8TET - chains E and F of the 24 polymer chains in the assembly; structure by electron microscopy, 4.26 A resolution (low resolution: residue-level contacts below are approximate; hydrogen-bond / salt-bridge calls are withheld).

Chain E (and F):
Protein: Capsid vertex component 2
Organism: Human herpesvirus 5 strain AD169
Notes: chain F of this document is another copy of the same molecule, construct and numbering; everything in this record applies to it too
Reference sequence: P16726 (CVC2_HCMVA); residues 1-642 here = UniProt positions 1-642
Chain sequence (642 residues; row label = number of the first residue in the row):
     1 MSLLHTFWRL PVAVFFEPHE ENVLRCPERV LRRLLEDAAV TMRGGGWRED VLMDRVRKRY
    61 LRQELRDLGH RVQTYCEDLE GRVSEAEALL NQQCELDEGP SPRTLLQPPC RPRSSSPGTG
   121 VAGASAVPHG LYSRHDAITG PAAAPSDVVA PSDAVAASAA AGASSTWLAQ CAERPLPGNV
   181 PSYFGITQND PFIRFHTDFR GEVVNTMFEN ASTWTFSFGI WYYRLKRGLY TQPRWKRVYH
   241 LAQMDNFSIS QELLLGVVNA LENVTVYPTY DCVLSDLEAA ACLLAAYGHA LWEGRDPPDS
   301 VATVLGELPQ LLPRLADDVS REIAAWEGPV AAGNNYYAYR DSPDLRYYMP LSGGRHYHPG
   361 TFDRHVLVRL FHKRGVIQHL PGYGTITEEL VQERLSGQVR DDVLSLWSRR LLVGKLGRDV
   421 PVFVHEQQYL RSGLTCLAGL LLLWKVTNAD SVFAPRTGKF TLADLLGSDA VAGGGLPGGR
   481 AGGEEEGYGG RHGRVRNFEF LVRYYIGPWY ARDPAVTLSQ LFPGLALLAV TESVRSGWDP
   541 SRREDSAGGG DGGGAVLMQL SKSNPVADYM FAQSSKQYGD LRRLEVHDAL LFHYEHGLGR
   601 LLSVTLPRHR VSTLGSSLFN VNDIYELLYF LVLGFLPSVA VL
Unresolved in the structure: 1-11, 97-642 (chain F: 1, 46-53, 96-642)

How chain E and chain F interact:
Pairs across the interface (29; chain E residue first):
  Val12(E) with Ala13(F)
  Ala13(E) with Ala13(F); Val14(F)
  Val14(E) with Pro11(F); Val12(F); Ala13(F)
  Phe15(E) with Pro11(F); Val12(F); Val14(F); Val23(F)
  Phe16(E) with Thr6(F); Pro11(F)
  Glu17(E) with Trp8(F); Val12(F)
  Pro18(E) with Trp8(F)
  His19(E) with Phe7(F); Trp8(F)
  Glu21(E) with Phe7(F)
  Asn22(E) with His5(F); Thr6(F); Phe7(F)
  Val23(E) with Leu4(F); His5(F)
  Arg25(E) with Ser2(F); Leu3(F)
  Pro27(E) with Ser2(F)
  Asp54(E) with Lys58(F)
  Lys58(E) with Lys58(F)
  Leu61(E) with Leu61(F)
Other interface residues (no listed pair), chain E (19 interface residues in all): Leu24, Cys26, Leu65
Other interface residues (no listed pair), chain F (20 interface residues in all): Arg9, Leu10, Leu24, Arg25, Arg57, Leu65

Overview:
Chain E and chain F form an interface of 19 and 20 residues respectively.
Chain E and chain F are both Capsid vertex component 2 (Human herpesvirus 5 strain AD169); the structure,
Human cytomegalovirus portal vertex, non-infectious enveloped particle (NIEP) configuration 1 (NC1), was
determined by electron microscopy (same publication as 8TEP, 8TES, 8TEU and 8TEW).
